6CWU - chain A; structure by X-ray diffraction, 2.08 A resolution.

Chain A:
Name: Tyrosine-protein phosphatase non-receptor type 1
Organism: Homo sapiens
Notes: EC 3.1.3.48
UniProt: P18031 (PTN1_HUMAN); numbering as in UniProt (aligned over 1-321)
Chain sequence (329 residues; row label = number of the first residue in the row):
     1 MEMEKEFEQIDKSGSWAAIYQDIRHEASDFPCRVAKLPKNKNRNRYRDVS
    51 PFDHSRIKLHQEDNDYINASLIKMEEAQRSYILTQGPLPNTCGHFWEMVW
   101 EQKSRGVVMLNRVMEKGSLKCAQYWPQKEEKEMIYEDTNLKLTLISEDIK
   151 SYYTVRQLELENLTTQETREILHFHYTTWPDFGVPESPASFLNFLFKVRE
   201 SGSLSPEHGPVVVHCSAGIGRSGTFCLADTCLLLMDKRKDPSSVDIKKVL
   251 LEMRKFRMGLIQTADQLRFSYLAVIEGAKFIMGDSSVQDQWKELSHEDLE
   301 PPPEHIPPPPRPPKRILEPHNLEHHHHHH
Unresolved in the structure: 1, 283-329
Construct notes: engineered mutation Tyr135 (Phe in P18031); expression tag (322-329)
Swiss-Prot annotation at these positions:
  - active site: Cys215 (Phosphocysteine intermediate)
  - binding site (substrate): Asp181, Cys215 to Arg221, Gln262
  - modified residue: Met1 (N-acetylmethionine), Tyr20 (Phosphotyrosine), Ser50 (Phosphoserine), Tyr66 (Phosphotyrosine), Cys215 (Cysteine persulfide), Ser242 (Phosphoserine), Ser243 (Phosphoserine)
  - cross-link: Cys215 to Ser216 (N,N-(cysteine-1,S-diyl)serine (Cys-Ser))
  - mutagenesis: Ser50 (S50A/D: No phosphorylation), Asp181 (D181A: Substrate-trapping mutant), Cys215 (C215S: Catalytically inactive mutant; abolishes sulfhydration)
From the paper describing this entry:
  - allosteric site: Trp179, Pro185, Arg221, Phe269 (by similarity / conservation)

Overview:
Curated annotation (UniProt) lists active-site residue Cys215, 9 substrate-binding residues and 3 mutagenesis
sites. The paper reports an allosteric site at Trp179, Pro185 and Arg221 among others.
Chain A is Tyrosine-protein phosphatase non-receptor type 1 (Homo sapiens); the structure, Protein Tyrosine
Phosphatase 1B F135Y mutant, was determined by X-ray diffraction together with 6CWV from the same study.
